Entry 7TTS (electron microscopy, 2.90 A resolution); this record covers chains B and P of the 7 polymer chains in the assembly.

# Chain B
Molecule: Caseinolytic peptidase B protein homolog
Organism: Homo sapiens
Notes: EC 3.6.1.-
UniProtKB: Q9H078 (CLPB_HUMAN); residues 127-707 here = UniProt positions 127-707
Amino-acid sequence (584 residues; numbered 124 to 707; the number before each row is that of its first residue):
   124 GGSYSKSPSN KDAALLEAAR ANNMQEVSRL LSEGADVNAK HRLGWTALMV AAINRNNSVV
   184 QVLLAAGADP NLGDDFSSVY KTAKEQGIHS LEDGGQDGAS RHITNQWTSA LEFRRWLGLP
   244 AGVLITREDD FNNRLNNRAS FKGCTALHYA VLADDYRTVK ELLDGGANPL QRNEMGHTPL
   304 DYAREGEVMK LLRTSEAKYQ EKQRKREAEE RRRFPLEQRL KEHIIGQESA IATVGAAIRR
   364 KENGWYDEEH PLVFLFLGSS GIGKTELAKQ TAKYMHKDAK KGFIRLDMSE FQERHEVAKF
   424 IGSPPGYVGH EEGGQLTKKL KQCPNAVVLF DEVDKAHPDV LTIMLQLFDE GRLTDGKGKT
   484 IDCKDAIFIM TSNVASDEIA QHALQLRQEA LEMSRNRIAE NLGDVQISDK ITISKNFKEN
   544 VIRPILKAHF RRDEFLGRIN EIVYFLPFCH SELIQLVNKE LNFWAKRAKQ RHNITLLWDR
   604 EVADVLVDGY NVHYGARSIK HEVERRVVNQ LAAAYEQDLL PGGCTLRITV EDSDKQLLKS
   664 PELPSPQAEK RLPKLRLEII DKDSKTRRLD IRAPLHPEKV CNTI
Disordered / not traced: 124-131, 197-262, 516-534, 657-707
Sequence notes: expression tag (124-126)
Small-molecule neighbours:
  - ATP-gamma-S (AGS; phosphothiophosphoric acid-adenylate ester): H373, D472, E557, R561
  - ATP-gamma-S: H346, I347, I348, Q350, S382, S383, G384, I385, G386, K387, T388, E389, D454, E455, F571, L579, A619, R620, K623
UniProt features mapped onto this chain:
  - region: L507 to T535 (Regulatory)
  - binding site (ATP): H346, I348, S383, G384, I385, G386, K387, T388, E455, N496, R561, R620
  - modified residue: K589 (N6-acetyllysine)
  - natural variant: T268 (T268M: In MGCA7B), Y272 (Y272C: In MGCA7B), T388 (T388K: In SCN9), K404 (K404T: In MGCA7A), R408 (R408G: In MGCA7B), M411 (M411I: In MGCA7B), P427 (P427L: In MGCA7A), E435 to G436 (sequence variant, change not given here; In MGCA7B), C486 (C486R: In MGCA7B), N496 (N496K: In SCN9), E501 (E501K: In MGCA7B), E557 (E557K: In SCN9), 11 further natural variant entries in UniProt
  - mutagenesis: R178 (R178E: Shows higher order assembly but disaggregase activity is severely impaired by 70-80%), R257 (R257E: Shows higher order assembly but disaggregase activity is severely impaired by 70-80%), K387 (K387A: Loss of ATP hydrolysis activity. Loss of ATP-dependent protein disaggregase activity), R417 (R417A: No effect on ATPase activity but shows decreased disaggregase activity), Y430 (Y430A: Decreased ATP hydrolysis activity. Loss of ATP-dependent protein disaggregase activity), V431 (V431G: Decreased ATP hydrolysis activity. Loss of ATP-dependent protein disaggregase activity), E455 (E455Q: Loss of ATP hydrolysis activity at pH 8.0. No effect on ATP hydrolysis activity at pH 6.8. Loss of ATP-dependent protein disaggregase activity at pH 8.0 and 6.8), R475 (R475Q: Severely decreased ATP hydrolysis activity. Loss of ATP-dependent protein disaggregase activity), R650 (R650P: No effect on ATP hydrolysis activity. Loss of ATP-dependent protein disaggregase activity)
What the authors report for this chain:
  - disease-associated variants - T268M, A269T, Y272C, T388K, M411I, C486R, N496K, E501K, E557K, R561G, A591V, R620C, R628C, R650P (citing earlier work)
  - mutagenesis - Y430A: decreased catalytic activity (ATPase activity) (citing earlier work)
  - mutagenesis - Y430A: abolished catalytic activity (disaggregase activity) (citing earlier work)
  - mutagenesis - V431G: decreased catalytic activity (ATPase activity)
  - mutagenesis - V431G: abolished catalytic activity (disaggregase activity)
  - disease-associated variants - R408G, R475Q, N496K, R561G, A591V, R620C: decreased catalytic activity (disaggregase activity) (citing earlier work)

# Chain P
Molecule: Beta-casein
UniProtKB: T1T0C1 (T1T0C1_BOVIN); residues 1-224 here = UniProt positions 1-224
Amino-acid sequence (224 residues; row label = number of the first residue in the row; X marks 14 residues of unknown identity (built as UNK)):
     1 XXXXXXXXXX XXXXARELEE LNVPGEIVES LSSSEESITR INKKIEKFQS EEQQQTEDEL
    61 QDKIHPFAQT QSLVYPFPGP IPNSLPQNIP PLTQTPVVVP PFLQPEVMGV SKVKGAMAPK
   121 HKEMPFPKYP VEPLTESQSL TLTDVENLHL PLPLLQSWMH QPHQPLPPTV MFPPQSVLSL
   181 SQSKVLPVPQ KAVPYPQRDM PIQAFLLYQE PVLGPVRGPF PIIV
Disordered / not traced: 15-224
Sequence notes: conflict UNK_1 (Met in T1T0C1), UNK_2 (Lys in T1T0C1), UNK_3 (Val in T1T0C1), UNK_4 (Leu in T1T0C1), UNK_5 (Ile in T1T0C1), UNK_6 (Leu in T1T0C1), UNK_7 (Ala in T1T0C1), UNK_8 (Cys in T1T0C1), UNK_9 (Leu in T1T0C1), UNK_10 (Val in T1T0C1), UNK_11 (Ala in T1T0C1), UNK_12 (Leu in T1T0C1), UNK_13 (Ala in T1T0C1), UNK_14 (Leu in T1T0C1)

# Interface between chain B and chain P
Interface residues of chain B (facing chain P), 4 residues: H418, G429, Y430, V431

# Overview
No residue of chain B is in contact with chain P. Chain B binds ATP-gamma-S. The paper reports that R408G,
R475Q and N496K of chain B, among others, reduce catalytic activity (disaggregase activity); Y430A and V431G
of chain B reduce catalytic activity (ATPase activity); 8 substitutions were tested in all.
Here chain B is Caseinolytic peptidase B protein homolog (Homo sapiens) and chain P is Beta-casein. Entry 7TTS
(Skd3, hexamer, filtered) was determined by electron microscopy together with 7TTR from the same study.
